Entry 6F4A (X-ray diffraction, 3.55 A resolution); this record covers chains A and C of the 3 polymer chains in the assembly.

# Chain A
Name: Exoribonuclease II, mitochondrial
Source organism: Candida glabrata
Reference sequence: A0A0W0CXR7 (A0A0W0CXR7_CANGB); residues 70-900 here correspond to UniProt positions 93-923 (UniProt number = residue number + 23)
Sequence (832 residues; each row starts with the number of its first residue):
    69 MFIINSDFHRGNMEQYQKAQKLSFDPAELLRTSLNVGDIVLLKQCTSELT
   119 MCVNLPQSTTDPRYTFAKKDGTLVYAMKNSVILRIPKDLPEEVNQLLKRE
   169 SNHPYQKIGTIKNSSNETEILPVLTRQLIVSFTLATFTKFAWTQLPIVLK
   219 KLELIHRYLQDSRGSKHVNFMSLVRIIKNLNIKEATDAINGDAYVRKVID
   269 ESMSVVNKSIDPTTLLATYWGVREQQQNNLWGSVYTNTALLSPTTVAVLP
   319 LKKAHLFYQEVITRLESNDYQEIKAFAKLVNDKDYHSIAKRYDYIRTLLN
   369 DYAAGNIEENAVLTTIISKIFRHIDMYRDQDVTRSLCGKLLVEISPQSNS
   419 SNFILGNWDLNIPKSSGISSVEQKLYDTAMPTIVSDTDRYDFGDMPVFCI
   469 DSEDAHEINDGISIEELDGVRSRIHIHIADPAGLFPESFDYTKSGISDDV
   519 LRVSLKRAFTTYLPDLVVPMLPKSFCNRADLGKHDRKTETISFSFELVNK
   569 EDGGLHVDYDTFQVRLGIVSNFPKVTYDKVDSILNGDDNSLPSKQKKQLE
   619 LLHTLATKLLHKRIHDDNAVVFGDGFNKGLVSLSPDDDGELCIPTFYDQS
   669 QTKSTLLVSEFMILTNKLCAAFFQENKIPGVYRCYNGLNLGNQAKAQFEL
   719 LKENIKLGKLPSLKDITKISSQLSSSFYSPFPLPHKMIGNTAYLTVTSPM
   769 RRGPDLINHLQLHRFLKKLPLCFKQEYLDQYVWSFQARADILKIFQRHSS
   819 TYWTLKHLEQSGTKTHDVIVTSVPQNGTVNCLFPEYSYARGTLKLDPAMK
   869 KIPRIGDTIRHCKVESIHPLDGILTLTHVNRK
Disordered / not traced: 69-89, 157-189, 255-256, 274, 416-420, 433, 450-451, 464-466, 479-495, 551-552, 561-571, 579-583, 602-611, 639-643, 647-659, 667-668, 703-709, 722-731, 830-843, 853, 860-870, 877-880, 893-900
Differences from the reference sequence: initiating methionine (69); conflict Asn477 (Asp500 in A0A0W0CXR7), Val882 (Ile905 in A0A0W0CXR7)
What the authors report for this chain:
  - mutagenesis - S386W, R390W: unchanged binding to Suv3 helicase
  - mutagenesis - S386W, R390W: decreased catalytic activity
  - mutagenesis - S386W: abolished growth

# Chain C
Molecule: 6-nt RNA strand
Source organism: Escherichia coli
Sequence (6 nucleotides; row label = number of the first residue in the row; numbering starts at 0):
     0 AGAUAC

# Interface between chain A and chain C
Contacting residue pairs - 29 pairs, chain A then chain C:
  Ile468(A) - A4(C)  hydrogen bond to the sugar
  Asp469(A) - A4(C)  hydrogen bond to the sugar
  Asp469(A) - C5(C)  sugar contact
  Ala473(A) - C5(C)  phosphate contact
  His474(A) - C5(C)  hydrogen bond to the phosphate
  Glu475(A) - C5(C)  hydrogen bond to the phosphate
  Ile476(A) - C5(C)  phosphate contact
  Asn477(A) - C5(C)  hydrogen bond to the phosphate
  Asp478(A) - A4(C)  phosphate contact
  Asp478(A) - C5(C)  phosphate contact
  Phe644(A) - G1(C)  base contact
  Val676(A) - U3(C)  sugar contact
  Ser677(A) - U3(C)  sugar contact
  Met680(A) - U3(C)  phosphate contact
  Arg701(A) - A2(C)  salt bridge to the phosphate
  Arg701(A) - U3(C)  salt bridge to the phosphate
  Leu741(A) - A0(C)  sugar contact
  Ser742(A) - A0(C)  sugar contact
  Ser742(A) - G1(C)  sugar contact
  Ser743(A) - A0(C)  phosphate contact
  Ser743(A) - G1(C)  phosphate contact
  Ser744(A) - G1(C)  hydrogen bond to the phosphate
  Ser744(A) - A2(C)  hydrogen bond to the phosphate
  His753(A) - G1(C)  phosphate contact
  His753(A) - A2(C)  salt bridge to the phosphate
  Met755(A) - G1(C)  sugar contact
  Tyr761(A) - A2(C)  phosphate contact
  Tyr761(A) - U3(C)  hydrogen bond to the phosphate
  Thr765(A) - A4(C)  phosphate contact
Interface residues without a listed pair, chain A (25 interface residues in all): Asp472, Tyr530, Ser738, Ser766

# Overview
25 residues of chain A and 6 residues of chain C are in contact; the contacts include 8 hydrogen bonds and 3
salt bridges. Polar pairs include Ile468(A)-A4(C), Asp469(A)-A4(C) and His474(A)-C5(C). The paper reports that
S386W and R390W of chain A reduce catalytic activity; S386W of chain A abolishes growth.
Chain A is Exoribonuclease II, mitochondrial (Candida glabrata) and chain C is a 6-nt RNA strand (Escherichia
coli); the structure, Yeast mitochondrial RNA degradosome complex mtEXO, was determined by X-ray diffraction
(same publication as 6F3H).
